PDB entry 3DSU | X-ray diffraction, 1.90 A resolution | chains A and B

[Chain A]
Name: Geranylgeranyl transferase type-2 subunit alpha
Organism: Rattus norvegicus
Notes: EC 2.5.1.60; fragment: PFTA domains, and 353-441
UniProt: Q08602 (PGTA_RAT); the construct has insertions or renumbered stretches relative to UniProt, so the offset changes along the chain: 1-237 = UniProt 1-237; 242-330 = UniProt 353-441
Amino-acid sequence (331 residues; numbered 0 to 330; the number before each row is that of its first residue; numbering starts at 0):
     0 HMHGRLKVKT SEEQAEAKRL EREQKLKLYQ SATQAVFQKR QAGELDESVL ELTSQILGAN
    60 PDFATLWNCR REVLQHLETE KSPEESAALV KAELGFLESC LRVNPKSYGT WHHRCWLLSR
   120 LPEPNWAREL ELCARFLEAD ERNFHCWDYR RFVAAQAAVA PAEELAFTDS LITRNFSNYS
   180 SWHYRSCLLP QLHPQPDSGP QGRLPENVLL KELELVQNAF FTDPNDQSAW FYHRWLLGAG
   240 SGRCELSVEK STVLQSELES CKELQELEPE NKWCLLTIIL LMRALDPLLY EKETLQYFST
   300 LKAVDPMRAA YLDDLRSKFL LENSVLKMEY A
Not modelled in the structure: 0-16, 194-201
Differences from the reference sequence: expression tag (0); linker (238-241)
Ligand contacts: farnesyl diphosphate (FPP): Tyr107, Phe143, His144
Swiss-Prot annotation at these positions:
  - modified residue: Ser98 (Phosphoserine)

[Chain B]
Name: Geranylgeranyl transferase type-2 subunit beta
Organism: Rattus norvegicus
Notes: EC 2.5.1.60
UniProt: Q08603 (PGTB2_RAT); numbering as in UniProt (aligned over 1-331)
Amino-acid sequence (331 residues; each row starts with the number of its first residue):
     1 MGTQQKDVTI KSDAPDTLLL EKHADYIASY GSKKDDYEYC MSEYLRMSGV YWGLTVMDLM
    61 GQLHRMNKEE ILVFIKSCQH ECGGVSASIG HDPHLLYTLS AVQILTLYDS IHVINVDKVV
   121 AYVQSLQKED GSFAGDIWGE IDTRFSFCAV ATLALLGKLD AINVEKAIEF VLSCMNFDGG
   181 FGCRPGSESH AGQIYCCTGF LAITSQLHQV NSDLLGWWLC ERQLPSGGLN GRPEKLPDVC
   241 YSWWVLASLK IIGRLHWIDR EKLRSFILAC QDEETGGFAD RPGDMVDPFH TLFGIAGLSL
   301 LGEEQIKPVS PVFCMPEEVL QRVNVQPELV S
Not modelled in the structure: 1-4, 35-36
Metal / ion sites: Ca2+: His64, Met66; Zn2+: Asp238, Cys240
Ligand contacts: farnesyl diphosphate (FPP): Tyr51, Leu96, Leu99, Gln103, Arg144, Phe147, Cys148, His190, Gly192, Gln193, Tyr195, Cys196, Tyr241, Trp243, Trp244, Phe293, Phe313, Cys314
What the authors report for this chain:
  - binding site for farnesyl diphosphate: Tyr241

[Interface between chain A and chain B]
Pairs across the interface (85):
  Arg21(A) - Glu38(B)  salt bridge
  Leu25(A) - Tyr37(B)  hydrophobic
  Leu25(A) - Glu38(B)
  Leu25(A) - Cys40(B)  hydrophobic
  Tyr28(A) - Cys40(B)
  Tyr28(A) - Met41(B)  hydrogen bond (side chain-backbone)
  Gln29(A) - Tyr37(B)
  Gln29(A) - Cys40(B)
  Phe36(A) - Gly90(B)
  Phe36(A) - His91(B)
  Arg39(A) - Gly90(B)
  Arg39(A) - Asp92(B)  salt bridge
  Asn59(A) - Met41(B)
  Asp61(A) - Tyr44(B)
  Phe62(A) - Tyr44(B)  hydrophobic
  Phe62(A) - His91(B)
  Thr64(A) - His91(B)
  Thr64(A) - Asp92(B)  hydrogen bond (side chain-backbone)
  Asn67(A) - Asp92(B)  hydrogen bond
  Asn67(A) - Asp136(B)
  Asn67(A) - Trp138(B)  hydrogen bond
  Arg70(A) - Trp138(B)
  Gln74(A) - Trp138(B)
  Tyr107(A) - Glu140(B)
  Tyr107(A) - Asp142(B)
  Tyr107(A) - Arg144(B)
  Tyr107(A) - Gln193(B)
  His111(A) - Trp138(B)  hydrogen bond (side chain-backbone)
  His111(A) - Gly139(B)
  His111(A) - Glu140(B)  hydrogen bond (side chain-backbone)
  Trp115(A) - Trp138(B)
  Arg141(A) - Glu188(B)  salt bridge
  Arg141(A) - Arg232(B)  hydrogen bond (backbone-side chain)
  Arg141(A) - Pro233(B)  hydrogen bond (side chain-backbone)
  Arg141(A) - Glu234(B)
  Phe143(A) - His190(B)
  Phe143(A) - Arg232(B)
  Asp147(A) - Cys183(B)
  Asp147(A) - Arg184(B)
  Asp147(A) - Ser187(B)  hydrogen bond
  Arg150(A) - Gly186(B)  hydrogen bond (side chain-backbone)
  Arg150(A) - Ser187(B)
  Tyr178(A) - Phe177(B)
  Tyr178(A) - Asp178(B)  hydrogen bond
  Tyr178(A) - Glu188(B)
  Tyr178(A) - Trp218(B)  hydrogen bond
  Tyr178(A) - Pro233(B)  hydrophobic
  Ser179(A) - Glu188(B)  hydrogen bond
  His182(A) - Asn176(B)
  His182(A) - Phe177(B)
  His182(A) - Gly186(B)  hydrogen bond (side chain-backbone)
  His182(A) - Ser187(B)  hydrogen bond (side chain-backbone)
  His182(A) - Glu188(B)  hydrogen bond (side chain-backbone)
  Ser185(A) - Phe177(B)
  Asp225(A) - Glu234(B)
  Gln226(A) - Arg222(B)
  Gln226(A) - Pro233(B)
  Gln226(A) - Glu234(B)  hydrogen bond
  Phe230(A) - Phe177(B)
  Phe230(A) - Trp217(B)  hydrophobic
  Phe230(A) - Trp218(B)
  Phe230(A) - Arg222(B)
  Tyr231(A) - Phe177(B)  hydrophobic
  Arg233(A) - Trp217(B)
  Trp234(A) - Phe177(B)
  Lys271(A) - Glu221(B)  salt bridge
  Trp272(A) - Trp217(B)  hydrophobic
  Trp272(A) - Glu221(B)
  Leu275(A) - Trp217(B)  hydrophobic
  Met306(A) - Gln223(B)
  Met306(A) - Leu224(B)
  Met306(A) - Pro225(B)
  Met306(A) - Trp257(B)
  Met306(A) - Asp259(B)
  Met306(A) - Lys262(B)
  Arg307(A) - Cys220(B)  hydrogen bond (side chain-backbone)
  Arg307(A) - Glu221(B)  salt bridge
  Arg307(A) - Gln223(B)  hydrogen bond (side chain-backbone)
  Ala309(A) - His256(B)
  Ala309(A) - Trp257(B)
  Tyr310(A) - Trp217(B)
  Tyr310(A) - Trp257(B)  hydrophobic
  Asp313(A) - His256(B)  salt bridge
  Asp313(A) - Trp257(B)  hydrogen bond
  Lys317(A) - Asp213(B)  salt bridge
Other interface residues (no listed pair), chain A (45 interface residues in all): Glu71, Lys105, Cys186, Asn224, Ser227, Asp304
Other interface residues (no listed pair), chain B (42 interface residues in all): Gln5, Lys235

[In short]
Chain A and chain B form an interface of 45 and 42 residues respectively, with 20 hydrogen bonds and 7 salt
bridges. Among the polar pairs are Arg21(A)-Glu38(B), Arg39(A)-Asp92(B) and Arg141(A)-Glu188(B). Farnesyl
diphosphate is bound between chain A and chain B. His64(B) and Met66(B) coordinate Ca2+. From the paper: a
binding site for farnesyl diphosphate at Tyr241(B).
Chain A is Geranylgeranyl transferase type-2 subunit alpha and chain B is Geranylgeranyl transferase type-2
subunit beta, both from Rattus norvegicus; the structure, Crystal structure of RabGGTase(DELTA LRR; DELTA
IG)in complex with farnesyl pyrophosphate, was determined by X-ray diffraction together with 3DST, 3DSV, 3DSW
and 3DSX from the same study.
